Entry 7Z2N (X-ray diffraction, 2.17 A resolution); this record covers chains A and B of the 6 polymer chains in the assembly.

Chain A:
Name: Tubulin alpha-1B chain
Organism: Bos taurus
UniProtKB: P81947 (TBA1B_BOVIN); residues 1-451 here = UniProt positions 1-451
Sequence (451 residues; row label = number of the first residue in the row):
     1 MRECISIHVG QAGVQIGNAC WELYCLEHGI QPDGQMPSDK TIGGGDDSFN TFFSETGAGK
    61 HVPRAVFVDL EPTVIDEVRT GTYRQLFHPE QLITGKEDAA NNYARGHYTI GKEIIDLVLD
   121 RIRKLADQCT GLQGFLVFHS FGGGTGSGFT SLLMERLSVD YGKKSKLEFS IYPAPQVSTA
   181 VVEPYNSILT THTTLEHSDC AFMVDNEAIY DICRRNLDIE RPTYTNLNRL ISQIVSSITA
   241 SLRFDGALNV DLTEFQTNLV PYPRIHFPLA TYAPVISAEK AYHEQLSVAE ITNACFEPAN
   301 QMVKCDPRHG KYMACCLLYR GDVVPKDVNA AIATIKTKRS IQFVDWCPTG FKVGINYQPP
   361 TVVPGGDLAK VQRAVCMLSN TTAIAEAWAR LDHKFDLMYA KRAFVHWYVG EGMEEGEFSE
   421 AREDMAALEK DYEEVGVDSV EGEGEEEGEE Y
Disordered / not traced: 439-451
Metal / ion sites: Ca2+: Asp39, Thr41, Gly44, Glu55
Ligand contacts: GTP (guanosine-5'-triphosphate): Val9, Gly10, Gln11, Ala12, Gln15, Ile16, Asp69, Asp98, Ala99, Ala100, Asn101, Ser140, Gly142, Gly143, Gly144, Thr145, Gly146, Ile171, Pro173, Val177, Ser178, Glu183, Asn206, Tyr224, Leu227, Asn228, Ile231

Chain B:
Name: Tubulin beta-2B chain
Organism: Bos taurus
UniProtKB: Q6B856 (TBB2B_BOVIN); the author numbering skips numbers that UniProt does not, so the offset changes along the chain: 1-42 = UniProt 1-42; 45-360 = UniProt 43-358; 369-455 = UniProt 359-445
Sequence (445 residues; row label = number of the first residue in the row; note: 10 numbers in that range are skipped by the numbering (no residue carries them; nothing is unmodelled there)):
     1 MREIVHIQAG QCGNQIGAKF WEVISDEHGI DPTGSYHGDS DL
    45 QLERINVYYN EATGNKYVPR AILVDLEPGT MDSVRSGPFG QIFRPDNFVF GQSGAGNNWA
   105 KGHYTEGAEL VDSVLDVVRK ESESCDCLQG FQLTHSLGGG TGSGMGTLLI SKIREEYPDR
   165 IMNTFSVMPS PKVSDTVVEP YNATLSVHQL VENTDETYCI DNEALYDICF RTLKLTTPTY
   225 GDLNHLVSAT MSGVTTCLRF PGQLNADLRK LAVNMVPFPR LHFFMPGFAP LTSRGSQQYR
   285 ALTVPELTQQ MFDSKNMMAA CDPRHGRYLT VAAIFRGRMS MKEVDEQMLN VQNKNSSYFV
   345 EWIPNNVKTA VCDIPP
   369 RGLKMSATFI GNSTAIQELF KRISEQFTAM FRRKAFLHWY TGEGMDEMEF TEAESNMNDL
   429 VSEYQQYQDA TADEQGEFEE EEGEDEA
Disordered / not traced: 278-281, 439-455
Metal / ion sites: Mg2+: Gln11 (together with GDP); Ca2+ near Glu113 (its only coordinating residue here)
Ligand contacts:
  - GDP (guanosine-5'-diphosphate): Gly10, Gln11, Cys12, Gln15, Ile16, Asp69, Asn101, Ser140, Gly142, Gly143, Gly144, Thr145, Gly146, Val171, Pro173, Val177, Asp179, Glu183, Asn206, Leu209, Tyr224, Leu227, Asn228
  - IAZ (N-(furan-2-ylmethyl)-6-phenoxy-1H-benzimidazol-2-amine): Tyr52, Gln136, Asn167, Phe169, Glu200, Tyr202, Val238, Thr239, Cys241, Leu242, Leu248, Leu252, Leu255, Met259, Ala316, Ala317, Ile318, Lys352, Thr353, Ala354, Ile378
UniProt features mapped onto this chain:
  - motif: Met1 to Ile4 (MREI motif)
  - binding site (GTP): Gln11, Glu71, Ser140, Gly144, Thr145, Gly146, Asn206, Asn228
  - binding site (Mg(2+)): Glu71
  - modified residue: Ser40 (Phosphoserine), Thr57 (Phosphothreonine), Lys60 (N6-acetyllysine), Ser174 (Phosphoserine), Thr287 (Phosphothreonine), Thr292 (Phosphothreonine), Arg320 (Omega-N-methylarginine), Glu448 (5-glutamyl polyglutamate)
  - cross-link (Glycyl lysine isopeptide (Lys-Gly)): Lys60 (interchain with G-Cter in ubiquitin), Lys326 (interchain with G-Cter in ubiquitin)

How chain A and chain B interact:
Contacting residue pairs (54; chain A residue first):
  Glu71(A) with Arg2(B); Asn249(B)
  Thr73(A) with Asn249(B), hydrogen bond
  Lys96(A) with Asp130(B), salt bridge; Cys131(B)
  Glu97(A) with Leu132(B); Arg164(B), salt bridge; Arg253(B), salt bridge
  Asp98(A) with Arg2(B), salt bridge; Asp251(B); Lys254(B), salt bridge
  Ala100(A) with Arg253(B); Lys254(B); Val257(B)
  Asn101(A) with Lys254(B); Asn258(B)
  Arg105(A) with Arg253(B)
  Pro175(A) with Asn349(B); Lys352(B), hydrogen bond (backbone-side chain)
  Ser178(A) with Lys352(B), hydrogen bond (backbone-side chain)
  Thr179(A) with Gln247(B); Leu248(B); Lys352(B)
  Ala180(A) with Asn258(B); Lys352(B)
  Val181(A) with Asn258(B), hydrogen bond (backbone-side chain); Ile347(B), hydrophobic; Pro348(B)
  Val182(A) with Asn258(B)
  Glu220(A) with Lys326(B)
  Lys394(A) with Pro348(B); Asn349(B), hydrogen bond
  Leu397(A) with Glu345(B); Trp346(B)
  Met398(A) with Trp346(B), hydrogen bond (backbone-backbone); Ile347(B), hydrophobic; Pro348(B)
  Lys401(A) with Phe262(B); Trp346(B); Ala438(B)
  Arg402(A) with Phe262(B)
  Ala403(A) with Pro261(B); Phe262(B), hydrophobic
  Phe404(A) with Val257(B); Val260(B); Pro261(B), hydrogen bond (backbone-backbone); Ile347(B), hydrophobic
  His406(A) with Val260(B); Pro261(B), hydrogen bond (side chain-backbone); Phe262(B); Pro263(B)
  Trp407(A) with Ala256(B); Val257(B), hydrophobic; Val260(B), hydrogen bond (side chain-backbone)
Other interface residues (no listed pair), chain A (25 interface residues in all): Arg221
Other interface residues (no listed pair), chain B (32 interface residues in all): Asp199, Met259, Thr314, Met325, Asn350, Thr353

Overview:
25 residues of chain A face 32 of chain B across their interface; the contacts include 9 hydrogen bonds and 5
salt bridges. Among the polar pairs are Lys96(A)-Asp130(B), Glu97(A)-Arg164(B) and Glu97(A)-Arg253(B). Chain A
binds GTP. Bound to chain B: GDP and compound IAZ.
Here chain A is Tubulin alpha-1B chain and chain B is Tubulin beta-2B chain, both from Bos taurus. Entry 7Z2N
(Tubulin-18-complex) was determined by X-ray diffraction (same publication as 7Z2P).
